Entry 7W1G (X-ray diffraction, 1.86 A resolution); this record covers chain A.

[Chain A]
Molecule: Purine nucleoside phosphorylase YfiH
Source organism: Escherichia coli
Notes: EC 3.5.4.4
Reference sequence: P33644 (PURNU_ECOLI); residues 1-243 here = UniProt positions 1-243
Amino-acid sequence (251 residues; numbered 1 to 251; the number before each row is that of its first residue):
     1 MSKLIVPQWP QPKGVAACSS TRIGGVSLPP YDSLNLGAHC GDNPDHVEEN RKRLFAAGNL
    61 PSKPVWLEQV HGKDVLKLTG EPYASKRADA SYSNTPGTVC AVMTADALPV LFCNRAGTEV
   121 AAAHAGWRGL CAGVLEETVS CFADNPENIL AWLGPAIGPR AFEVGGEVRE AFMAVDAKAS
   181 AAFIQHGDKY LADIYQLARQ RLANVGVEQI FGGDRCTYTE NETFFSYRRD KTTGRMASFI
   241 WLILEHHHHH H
Disordered / not traced: 1, 244-251
Construct notes: engineered mutation Ala107 (Cys in P33644); expression tag (244-251)
Swiss-Prot annotation at these positions:
  - binding site (Zn(2+)): His71, His124
Small-molecule neighbours: EPZ ((2R)-2-{[(2R,3R,4R,5S,6R)-3-(acetylamino)-2-{[(S)-{[(R)-{[(2R,3S,4R,5R)-5-(2,4-dioxo-3,4-dihydropyrimidin-1(2H)-yl)-3,4-dihydroxytetrahydrofuran-2-yl]methoxy}(hydroxy)phosphoryl]oxy}(hydroxy)phosphoryl]oxy}-5-hydroxy-6-(hydroxymethyl)tetrahydro-2H-pyran-4-yl]oxy}propanoic acid): His71, Met103, Thr104, Ala105, Asp106, Ala107, His124, Gly126, Trp127, Arg128, Ile157, Phe162, Glu163, Val164, Gly165, Glu167, Val168, Lys189, Tyr227, Arg228, Arg235
What the authors report for this chain:
  - binding site for the ligand 87E: Gln69, Arg235
  - mutagenesis - C107A: abolished catalytic activity on UMG
  - mutagenesis - R235A: decreased catalytic activity
  - mutagenesis - Q69A, Q69M: decreased catalytic activity on UMS
  - mutagenesis - Q69A: decreased catalytic activity on UMA
  - specificity-determining residues: Gln69

[Overview]
Ligands of chain A: compound EPZ. UniProt lists Zn2+-binding residues His71 and His124. From the paper: a
binding site for the ligand 87E at Gln69 and Arg235; Q69A and Q69M reduce catalytic activity on UMS; 4
substitutions were tested in all.
Chain A is Purine nucleoside phosphorylase YfiH (Escherichia coli); the structure, Crystal structure of YfiH
with C107A mutation in complex with UDP-MurNAc-L-Serine, was determined by X-ray diffraction together with
7F3V from the same study.
